7EY7 - chains s and t of the 42 polymer chains in the assembly; structure by electron microscopy, 4.30 A resolution (low resolution: residue-level contacts below are approximate; hydrogen-bond / salt-bridge calls are withheld).

== Chain s (and t) ==
Protein: Tail tubular protein gp12
Organism: Escherichia phage T7
Notes: chain t of this document is another copy of the same molecule, construct and numbering; everything in this record applies to it too
UniProtKB: P03747 (TUBE2_BPT7); residue numbers follow UniProt; this construct covers 1-794
Chain sequence (794 residues; each row starts with the number of its first residue):
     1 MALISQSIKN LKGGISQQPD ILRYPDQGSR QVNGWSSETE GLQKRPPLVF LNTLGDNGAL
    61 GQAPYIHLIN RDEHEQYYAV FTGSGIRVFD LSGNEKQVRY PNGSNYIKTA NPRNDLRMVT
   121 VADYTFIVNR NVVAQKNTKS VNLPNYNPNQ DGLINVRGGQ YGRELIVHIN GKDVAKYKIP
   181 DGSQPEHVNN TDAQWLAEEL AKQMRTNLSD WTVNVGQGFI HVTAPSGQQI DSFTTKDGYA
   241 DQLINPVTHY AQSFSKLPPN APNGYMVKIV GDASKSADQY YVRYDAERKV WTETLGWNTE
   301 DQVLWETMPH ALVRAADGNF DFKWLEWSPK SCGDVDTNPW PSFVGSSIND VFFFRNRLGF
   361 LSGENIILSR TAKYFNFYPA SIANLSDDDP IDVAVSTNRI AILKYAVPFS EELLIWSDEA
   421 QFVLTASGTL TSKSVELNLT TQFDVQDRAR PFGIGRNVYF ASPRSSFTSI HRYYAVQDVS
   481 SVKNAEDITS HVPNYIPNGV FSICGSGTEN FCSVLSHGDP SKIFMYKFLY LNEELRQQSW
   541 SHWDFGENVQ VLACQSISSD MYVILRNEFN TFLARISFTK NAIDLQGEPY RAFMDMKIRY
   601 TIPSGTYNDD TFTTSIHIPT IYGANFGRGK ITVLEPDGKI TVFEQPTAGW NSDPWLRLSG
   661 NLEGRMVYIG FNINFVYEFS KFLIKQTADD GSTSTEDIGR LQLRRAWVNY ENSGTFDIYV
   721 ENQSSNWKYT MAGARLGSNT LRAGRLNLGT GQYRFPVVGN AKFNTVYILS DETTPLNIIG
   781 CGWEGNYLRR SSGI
Unresolved in the structure: 1, 791-794

== Chain s / chain t interface ==
Contacting residue pairs (24; chain s residue first):
  Pro19(s) - Glu711(t)
  Leu22(s) - Glu711(t)
  Leu22(s) - Ile779(t)
  Asn398(s) - Val121(t)
  Asn398(s) - Ala122(t)
  Arg399(s) - Asn70(t)
  Arg399(s) - Arg71(t)
  Arg399(s) - Asp72(t)
  Arg399(s) - Glu73(t)
  Ile400(s) - Arg71(t)
  Ile400(s) - Asp72(t)
  Asp418(s) - Glu73(t)
  Glu419(s) - Asn70(t)
  Asp444(s) - Ser559(t)
  Arg464(s) - Thr579(t)
  Arg464(s) - Lys580(t)
  Arg464(s) - Asn581(t)
  Ser465(s) - Ile583(t)
  Thr693(s) - Lys9(t)
  Asp697(s) - Asn709(t)
  Asp697(s) - Gln752(t)
  Ile698(s) - Trp707(t)
  Arg789(s) - Leu3(t)
  Arg789(s) - Glu784(t)
Interface residues without a listed pair, chain s (25 interface residues in all): Ile21, Ala401, Ile402, His471, Ser480, Asn484, Ser490, Pro493, Ser694, Glu696, Arg790
Interface residues without a listed pair, chain t (26 interface residues in all): Ser7, Thr39, Gln477, Gly507, Thr508, Ala582, Thr750

== Summary ==
Chain s and chain t form an interface of 25 and 26 residues respectively.
Chain s and chain t are both Tail tubular protein gp12 (Escherichia phage T7); the structure, bacteriophage T7
tail complex, was determined by electron microscopy together with 7EY6, 7EY8, 7EY9 and 7EYB from the same
study.
